PDB entry 9MOQ | electron microscopy, 3.50 A resolution | chain A

# Chain A
Name: Pilin
From: Escherichia coli
Reference sequence: P04737 (PIL1_ECOLI); residues -50 to 70 here correspond to UniProt positions 1-121 (UniProt number = residue number + 51)
Chain sequence (121 residues; each row starts with the number of its first residue; numbers below 1 keep their minus sign (Met-50 is residue -50)):
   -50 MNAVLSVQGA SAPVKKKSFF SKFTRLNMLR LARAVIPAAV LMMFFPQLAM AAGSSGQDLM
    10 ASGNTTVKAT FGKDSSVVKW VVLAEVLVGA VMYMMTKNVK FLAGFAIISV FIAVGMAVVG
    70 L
Disordered / not traced: -50 to 5
Ligand contacts: X41 (1-myristoyl-2-myristoleoyl-sn-glycero-3-phosphate): Phe20, Val26, Trp29, Ala33, Leu36, Val37, Val40, Met41, Met43, Met44, Asn47, Val48, Lys49, Ile56, Val59
Swiss-Prot annotation at these positions:
  - modified residue: Ala1 (N-acetylalanine)

# In short
Chain A binds compound X41.
Chain A is Pilin (Escherichia coli); the structure, Cryo-EM of F-pilus, was determined by electron microscopy
together with 9HVC from the same study.
